PDB entry 7WBX | electron microscopy, 4.00 A resolution | chains B and P of the 26 polymer chains in the assembly

== Chain B ==
Protein: DNA-directed RNA polymerase subunit beta
Source organism: Komagataella phaffii
Notes: EC 2.7.7.6
Reference sequence: C4QZQ7 (C4QZQ7_KOMPG); residue numbers follow UniProt; this construct covers 1-1227
Sequence (1227 residues; each row starts with the number of its first residue):
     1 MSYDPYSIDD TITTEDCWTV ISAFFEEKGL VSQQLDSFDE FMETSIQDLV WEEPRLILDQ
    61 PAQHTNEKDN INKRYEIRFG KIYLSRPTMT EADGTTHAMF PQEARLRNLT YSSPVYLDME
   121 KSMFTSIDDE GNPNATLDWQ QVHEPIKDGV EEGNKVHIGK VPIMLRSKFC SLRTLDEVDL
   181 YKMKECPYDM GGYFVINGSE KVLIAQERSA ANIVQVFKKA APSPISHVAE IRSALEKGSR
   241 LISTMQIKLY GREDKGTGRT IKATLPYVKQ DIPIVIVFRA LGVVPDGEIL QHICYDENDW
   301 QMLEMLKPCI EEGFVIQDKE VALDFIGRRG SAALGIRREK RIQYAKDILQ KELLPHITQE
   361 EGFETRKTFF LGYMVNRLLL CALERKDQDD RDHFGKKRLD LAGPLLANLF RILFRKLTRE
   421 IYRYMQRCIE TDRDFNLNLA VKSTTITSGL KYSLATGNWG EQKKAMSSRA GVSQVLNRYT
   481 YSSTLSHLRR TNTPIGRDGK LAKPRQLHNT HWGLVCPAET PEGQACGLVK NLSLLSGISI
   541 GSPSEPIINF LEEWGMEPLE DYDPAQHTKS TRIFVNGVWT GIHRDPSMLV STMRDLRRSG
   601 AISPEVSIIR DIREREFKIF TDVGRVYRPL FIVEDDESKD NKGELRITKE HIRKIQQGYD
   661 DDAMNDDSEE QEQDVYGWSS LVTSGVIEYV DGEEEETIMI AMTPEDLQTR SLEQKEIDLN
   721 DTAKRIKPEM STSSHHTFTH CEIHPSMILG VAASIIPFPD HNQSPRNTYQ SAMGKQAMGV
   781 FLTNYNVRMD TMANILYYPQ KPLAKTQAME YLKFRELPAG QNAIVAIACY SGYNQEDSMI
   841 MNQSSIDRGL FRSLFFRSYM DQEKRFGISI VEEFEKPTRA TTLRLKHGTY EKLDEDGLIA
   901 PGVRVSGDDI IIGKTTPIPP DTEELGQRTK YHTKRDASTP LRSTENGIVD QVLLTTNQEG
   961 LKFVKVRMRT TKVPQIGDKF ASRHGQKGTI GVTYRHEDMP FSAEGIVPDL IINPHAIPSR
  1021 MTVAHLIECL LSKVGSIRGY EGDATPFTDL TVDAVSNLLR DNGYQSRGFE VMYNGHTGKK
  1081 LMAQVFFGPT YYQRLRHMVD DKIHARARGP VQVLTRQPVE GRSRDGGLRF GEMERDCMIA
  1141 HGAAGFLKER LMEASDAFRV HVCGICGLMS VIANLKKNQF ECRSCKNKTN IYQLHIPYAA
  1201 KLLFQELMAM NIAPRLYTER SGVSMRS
Unresolved in the structure: 1-8, 65-68, 129-152, 663-674, 712-718, 921-930, 1223-1227
Bound ions: Zn2+: Cys1163, Cys1166, Cys1182, Cys1185

== Chain P ==
Molecule: 16-nt RNA strand
Sequence (16 nucleotides; numbered -5 to 10; the number before each row is that of its first residue; numbers below 1 keep their minus sign (U-5 is residue -5)):
    -5 UCGUUGUUUU UUUCUG
Bound ions: Mg2+: G10 (shared with 3 residues of chain A)

== How chain B and chain P interact ==
Contacting residue pairs (12; chain B residue first):
  Gln776(B) - C8(P)  phosphate contact
  Gln776(B) - U9(P)  hydrogen bond to the phosphate
  Arg884(B) - U-1(P)  hydrogen bond to the sugar
  Arg884(B) - G0(P)  base contact
  Lys886(B) - G0(P)  base contact
  His887(B) - U-2(P)  base contact
  His887(B) - U-1(P)  salt bridge to the phosphate
  Lys979(B) - U9(P)  hydrogen bond to the phosphate
  Lys979(B) - G10(P)  salt bridge to the phosphate
  Lys987(B) - G10(P)  salt bridge to the phosphate
  His1097(B) - U9(P)  sugar contact
  Arg1124(B) - U1(P)  phosphate contact
Other interface residues (no listed pair), chain B (18 interface residues in all): Ala470, Gly471, Gln474, Arg490, Pro521, Ala772, Leu885, Arg935, Lys1102, Pro1110
Other interface residues (no listed pair), chain P (11 interface residues in all): U2, U5, U6, U7

== Summary ==
18 residues of chain B face 11 of chain P across their interface; the contacts include 3 hydrogen bonds and 3
salt bridges. Polar contacts include Arg884(B)-U-1(P), Gln776(B)-U9(P) and Lys979(B)-U9(P). Cys1163(B),
Cys1166(B), Cys1182(B) and Cys1185(B) coordinate Zn2+.
Chain B is DNA-directed RNA polymerase subunit beta (Komagataella phaffii) and chain P is a 16-nt RNA strand;
the structure, RNA polymerase II elongation complex bound with Elf1 and Spt4/5, stalled at SHL(-3) of the
nucleosome, was determined by electron microscopy together with 7WBV, 7WBW and 8HE5 from the same study.
